1OUS - chains A and C of the 4 polymer chains in the assembly; structure by X-ray diffraction, 1.20 A resolution.

Chain A (and C):
Name: hypothetical protein LecB
Organism: Pseudomonas aeruginosa
Notes: chain C of this document is another copy of the same molecule, construct and numbering; everything in this record applies to it too
UniProtKB: Q9HYN5 (Q9HYN5_PSEAE); residues 1-114 here correspond to UniProt positions 2-115 (UniProt number = residue number + 1)
Sequence (114 residues; numbered 1 to 114; the number before each row is that of its first residue):
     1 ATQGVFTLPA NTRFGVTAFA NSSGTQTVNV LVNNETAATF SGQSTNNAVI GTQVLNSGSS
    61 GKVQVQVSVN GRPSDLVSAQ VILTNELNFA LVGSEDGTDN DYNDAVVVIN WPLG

How chain A and chain C interact:
Pairs across the interface - 6 pairs, chain A then chain C:
  Ala1(A) - Asp75(C)  hydrogen bond (backbone-side chain)
  Ala1(A) - Val77(C)  hydrophobic
  Ala1(A) - Tyr102(C)
  Asp75(A) - Ala1(C)  hydrogen bond (side chain-backbone)
  Val77(A) - Ala1(C)  hydrophobic
  Tyr102(A) - Ala1(C)
Interface residues without a listed pair, chain C (5 interface residues in all): Leu76

Overview:
Chain A and chain C form an interface of 4 and 5 residues respectively, with 2 hydrogen bonds. The
hydrogen-bonded pair is Ala1(A)-Asp75(C).
Chain A and chain C are both hypothetical protein LecB (Pseudomonas aeruginosa); the structure, Lecb (PA-LII)
calcium-free, was determined by X-ray diffraction (same publication as 1OUR, 1OUX, 1OVP, 1OVS and 1OXC).
